Entry 2YIU (X-ray diffraction, 2.70 A resolution); this record covers chains A and D of the 6 polymer chains in the assembly.

Chain A (and D):
Protein: Cytochrome B
From: Paracoccus denitrificans
Notes: EC 1.10.2.2; chain D of this document is another copy of the same molecule, construct and numbering; everything in this record applies to it too
UniProt: P05418 (CYB_PARDE); residues 1-440 here = UniProt positions 1-440
Chain sequence (450 residues; row label = number of the first residue in the row):
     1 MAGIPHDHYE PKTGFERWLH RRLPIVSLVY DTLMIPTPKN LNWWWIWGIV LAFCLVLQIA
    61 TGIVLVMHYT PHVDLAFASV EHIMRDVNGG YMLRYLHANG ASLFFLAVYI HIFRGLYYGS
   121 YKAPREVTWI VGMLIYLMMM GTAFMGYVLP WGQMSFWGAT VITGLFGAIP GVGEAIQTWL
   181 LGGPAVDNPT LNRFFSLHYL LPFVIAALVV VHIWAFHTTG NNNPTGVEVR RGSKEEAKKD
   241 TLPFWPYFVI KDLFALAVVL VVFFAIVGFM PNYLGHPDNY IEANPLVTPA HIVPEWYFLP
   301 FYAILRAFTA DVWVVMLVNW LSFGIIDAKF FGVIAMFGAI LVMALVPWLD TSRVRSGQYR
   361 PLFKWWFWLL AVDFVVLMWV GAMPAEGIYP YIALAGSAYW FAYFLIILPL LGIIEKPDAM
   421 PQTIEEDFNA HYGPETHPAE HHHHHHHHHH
Unresolved in the structure: 1-2, 431-450
Differences from the reference sequence: expression tag (441-450)
Swiss-Prot annotation at these positions:
  - binding site (heme b): H97, H111, H198, H212
Bound ions: heme Fe site 1: H97, H198; heme Fe site 2: H111, H212
Small-molecule neighbours:
  - heme (HEM), molecule 1: W45, W47, G48, I49, L51, A52, F104, V108, H111, I112, R114, S120, Y121, R125, T128, W129, G132, M133, I135, Y136, M139, I205, V209, H212, F216, T219, G220, N221, N222
  - heme (HEM), molecule 2: L55, Q58, I59, G62, I63, L65, V66, Y69, V80, R94, H97, A98, A101, F104, T142, A143, G146, Y147, L149, P150, H198, Y199, P202, I205, Y297
  - stigmatellin a (SMA): L137, M140, G141, F144, M145, M154, G158, V161, I162, F166, L180, F194, I292, P294, E295, F298, F301, Y302, L305, M336, F337, I340
Reported in the primary citation:
  - heme coordination: H97, H111, H198, H212
  - binding site for stigmatellin a: M154, G158, V161, I162, I292, P294, E295, F298, Y302, M336
  - mutagenesis - Y147F, E295Q (5 fold): decreased binding to stigmatellin a (citing earlier work)
  - mutagenesis - E295Q: decreased catalytic activity (citing earlier work)
  - binding site for stigmatellin a: Y147 (proposed by the authors, not directly observed)

How chain A and chain D interact:
Pairs across the interface - 60 pairs, chain A then chain D:
  W18(A) - E126(D)
  W18(A) - V127(D)  hydrophobic
  R21(A) - T218(D)
  R22(A) - A123(D)
  R22(A) - P124(D)  hydrogen bond (side chain-backbone)
  R22(A) - E126(D)  salt bridge
  R22(A) - A215(D)
  R22(A) - T218(D)
  L23(A) - V211(D)  hydrophobic
  L23(A) - W214(D)  hydrophobic
  L23(A) - A215(D)
  P24(A) - W214(D)
  P24(A) - T218(D)
  I25(A) - W214(D)  hydrophobic
  L28(A) - W214(D)  hydrophobic
  I63(A) - S196(D)  hydrogen bond (backbone-side chain)
  I63(A) - L200(D)  hydrophobic
  V66(A) - N192(D)  hydrogen bond (backbone-side chain)
  V66(A) - F195(D)  hydrophobic
  V66(A) - S196(D)
  M67(A) - N192(D)  hydrogen bond (backbone-side chain)
  M67(A) - R193(D)
  M67(A) - S196(D)
  M67(A) - L197(D)  hydrophobic
  H68(A) - N192(D)
  Y69(A) - N192(D)  hydrogen bond (backbone-side chain)
  P71(A) - P71(D)
  H72(A) - L75(D)
  L75(A) - H72(D)
  P124(A) - R22(D)  hydrogen bond (backbone-side chain)
  E126(A) - W18(D)
  E126(A) - R22(D)  salt bridge
  V127(A) - W18(D)  hydrophobic
  V127(A) - L23(D)  hydrophobic
  N192(A) - V66(D)  hydrogen bond (side chain-backbone)
  N192(A) - M67(D)  hydrogen bond (side chain-backbone)
  N192(A) - H68(D)
  N192(A) - Y69(D)  hydrogen bond (side chain-backbone)
  R193(A) - M67(D)
  F195(A) - F195(D)  hydrophobic
  S196(A) - I63(D)  hydrogen bond (side chain-backbone)
  S196(A) - V66(D)
  S196(A) - M67(D)
  S196(A) - Y199(D)  hydrogen bond (backbone-side chain)
  L197(A) - M67(D)  hydrophobic
  Y199(A) - S196(D)  hydrogen bond (side chain-backbone)
  Y199(A) - Y199(D)  hydrophobic
  Y199(A) - L200(D)
  L200(A) - I63(D)  hydrophobic
  L200(A) - Y199(D)  hydrogen bond (backbone-side chain)
  L200(A) - F203(D)  hydrophobic
  F203(A) - L200(D)  hydrophobic
  V211(A) - L23(D)  hydrophobic
  W214(A) - L23(D)  hydrophobic
  W214(A) - P24(D)
  W214(A) - I25(D)  hydrophobic
  A215(A) - L23(D)
  T218(A) - R21(D)
  T218(A) - R22(D)
  T218(A) - P24(D)
Other interface residues (no listed pair), chain A (33 interface residues in all): L19, T70, A123
Other interface residues (no listed pair), chain D (35 interface residues in all): L19, L28, T70, P189, T219
The authors on this interface:
  - residue pairs: Y391(A)-W313(D)

Overview:
33 residues of chain A face 35 of chain D across their interface; the contacts include 13 hydrogen bonds and 2
salt bridges. Polar pairs include R22(A)-E126(D), R22(A)-P124(D) and I63(A)-S196(D). The authors report a
contact between Y391(A) and W313(D). From the paper: a binding site for stigmatellin a at M154(A), G158(A) and
V161(A) among others; Y147F and E295Q of chain A reduce binding to stigmatellin a.
Chain A and chain D are both Cytochrome B (Paracoccus denitrificans); the structure, X-ray structure of the
dimeric cytochrome BC1 complex from the soil bacterium paracoccus denitrificans at 2.7 ..., was determined by
X-ray diffraction.
